2WWD - chain A; structure by X-ray diffraction, 2.25 A resolution.

[Chain A]
Name: 1,4-beta-N-acetylmuramidase
Organism: Streptococcus pneumoniae
Notes: EC 3.2.1.17
UniProt: Q9Z4J8 (Q9Z4J8_STRPN); residues 1-468 here correspond to UniProt positions 34-501 (UniProt number = residue number + 33)
Chain sequence (468 residues; row label = number of the first residue in the row):
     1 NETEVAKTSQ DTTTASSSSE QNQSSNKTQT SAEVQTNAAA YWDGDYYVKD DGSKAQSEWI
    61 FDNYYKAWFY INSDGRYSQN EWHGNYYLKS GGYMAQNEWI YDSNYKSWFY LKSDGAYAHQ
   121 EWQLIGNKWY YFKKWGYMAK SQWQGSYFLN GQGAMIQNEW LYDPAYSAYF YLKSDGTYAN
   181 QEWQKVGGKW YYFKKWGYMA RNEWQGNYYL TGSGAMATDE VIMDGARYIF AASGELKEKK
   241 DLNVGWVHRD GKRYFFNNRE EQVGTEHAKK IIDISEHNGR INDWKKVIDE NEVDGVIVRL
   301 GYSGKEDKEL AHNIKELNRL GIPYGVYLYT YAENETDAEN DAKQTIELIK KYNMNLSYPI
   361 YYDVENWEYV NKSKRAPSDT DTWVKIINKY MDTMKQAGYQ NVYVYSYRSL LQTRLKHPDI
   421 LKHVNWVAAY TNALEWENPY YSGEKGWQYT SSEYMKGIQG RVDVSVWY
Disordered / not traced: 1-36
Small-molecule neighbours:
  - alanine / glutamine / N-acetyl-alpha-muramic acid / N-acetylglucosamine: Glu365, Tyr405, Tyr407, Arg408, Ser409, Ala428, Ala429, Tyr430, Thr431, Gln448
  - choline ion (CHT), molecule 1: Trp42, Gly44, Tyr65, Phe69, Tyr77, Gly91, Tyr93
  - choline ion (CHT), molecule 2: Trp59, Trp68, Tyr86, Met94, Asp114
  - choline ion (CHT), molecule 3: Trp82, Gly84, Tyr105, Phe109, Tyr117, Trp135
  - choline ion (CHT), molecule 4: Trp99, Trp108, Tyr130, Met138, Gln152
  - choline ion (CHT), molecule 5: Trp122, Trp129, Tyr147, Met155
  - choline ion (CHT), molecule 6: Trp143, Gly145, Ser146, Tyr166, Phe170, Tyr178, Trp196, Tyr198
  - choline ion (CHT), molecule 7: Trp160, Tyr169, Tyr191, Met199, Ser213
What the authors report for this chain:
  - catalytic residues: Asp273, Glu365
  - conformationally variable residues (side-chain flip): Tyr407
  - contacts within the chain: Tyr407-Leu410 (hydrophobic contact)
  - binding site for N-acetylglucosamine: Glu365, Tyr405, Tyr430
  - binding site for N-acetyl-alpha-muramic acid: Tyr407, Ser409, Tyr430
  - binding site for glutamine: Thr431

[In short]
Chain A binds 7 copies of choline ion and alanine / glutamine / N-acetyl-alpha-muramic acid /
N-acetylglucosamine. The paper reports catalytic residues Asp273 and Glu365; a binding site for
N-acetylglucosamine at Glu365, Tyr405 and Tyr430.
Chain A is 1,4-beta-N-acetylmuramidase (Streptococcus pneumoniae); the structure, 3D-structure of the modular
autolysin LytC from Streptococcus pneumoniae in complex with pneummococcal peptidoglycan fragment, was
determined by X-ray diffraction together with 2WW5 and 2WWC from the same study.
